Entry 9GMB (electron microscopy, 4.20 A resolution (low resolution: residue-level contacts below are approximate; hydrogen-bond / salt-bridge calls are withheld)); this record covers chains E and F of the 6 polymer chains in the assembly.

Chain E (and F):
Molecule: Chromosome partition protein MukE
From: Escherichia coli
Notes: chain F of this document is another copy of the same molecule, construct and numbering; everything in this record applies to it too
UniProt: P22524 (MUKE_ECOLI); residues 1-234 here = UniProt positions 1-234
Chain sequence (234 residues; each row starts with the number of its first residue):
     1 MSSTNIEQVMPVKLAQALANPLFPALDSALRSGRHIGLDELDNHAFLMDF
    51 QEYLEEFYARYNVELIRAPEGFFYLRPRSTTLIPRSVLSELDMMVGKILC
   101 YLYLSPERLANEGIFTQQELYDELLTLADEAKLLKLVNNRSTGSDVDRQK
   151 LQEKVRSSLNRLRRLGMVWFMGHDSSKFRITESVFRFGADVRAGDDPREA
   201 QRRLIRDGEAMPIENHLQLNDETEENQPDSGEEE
Unresolved in the structure: 1-8, 214-234 (chain F: 1-6, 210-234)

Interface between chain E and chain F:
Residue-residue contacts - 28 pairs, chain E then chain F:
  V9(E) with A15(F); Q16(F); A19(F)
  M10(E) with A15(F); L18(F); A19(F)
  L18(E) with R60(F)
  A19(E) with V9(F); R60(F)
  N20(E) with R60(F)
  P24(E) with R60(F); L82(F)
  A25(E) with L82(F)
  D27(E) with R31(F); Y61(F)
  S28(E) with L82(F); I83(F); P84(F)
  R31(E) with D27(F); R31(F)
  R60(E) with L18(F); P24(F)
  Y61(E) with P24(F); D27(F); R31(F)
  L82(E) with A25(F); S28(F)
  I83(E) with S28(F)
Interface residues without a listed pair, chain E (17 interface residues in all): A15, P21, F23
Interface residues without a listed pair, chain F (18 interface residues in all): E7, M10, F23

Summary:
17 residues of chain E and 18 residues of chain F are in contact.
Both chains are Chromosome partition protein MukE (Escherichia coli). Entry 9GMB (MukEF in complex with the
phage protein gp5.9) was determined by electron microscopy, deposited together with 9GM6, 9GM7, 9GM8, 9GM9,
9GMA and 9GMD.
